PDB entry 1AYU | X-ray diffraction, 2.20 A resolution | chain A

[Chain A]
Name: Cathepsin K
From: Homo sapiens
Notes: EC 3.4.22.38
UniProt: P43235 (CATK_HUMAN); residues 1-215 here correspond to UniProt positions 115-329 (UniProt number = residue number + 114)
Amino-acid sequence (215 residues; numbered 1 to 215; the number before each row is that of its first residue):
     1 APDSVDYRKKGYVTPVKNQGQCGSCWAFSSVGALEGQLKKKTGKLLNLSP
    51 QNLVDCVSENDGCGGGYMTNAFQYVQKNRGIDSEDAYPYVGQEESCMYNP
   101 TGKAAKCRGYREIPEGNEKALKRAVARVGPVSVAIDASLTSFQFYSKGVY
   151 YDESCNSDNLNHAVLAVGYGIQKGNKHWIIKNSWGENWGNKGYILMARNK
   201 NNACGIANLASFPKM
Swiss-Prot annotation at these positions:
  - active site: Cys25, His162, Asn182
Disulfide bonds: Cys22-Cys63, Cys56-Cys96, Cys155-Cys204
Covalent attachments: 1,5-bis(N-benzyloxycarbonyl-L-leucinyl)carbohydrazide (INA) linked to Cys25
Ligand contacts: INA (1,5-bis(N-benzyloxycarbonyl-L-leucinyl)carbohydrazide): Asn18, Gln19, Gly20, Gln21, Cys22, Gly23, Ser24, Trp26, Glu59, Asn60, Asp61, Gly64, Gly65, Gly66, Tyr67, Met68, Ala134, Asn161, His162, Ala163, Trp184, Leu209
What the authors report for this chain:
  - binding site for INA: Gln21, Cys22, Gly23, Cys25, Tyr67, Trp184
  - catalytic residues: Cys25

[Overview]
Covalently linked compound INA: at Cys25. From UniProt: 3 active-site residues. From the paper: the catalytic
residue Cys25; a binding site for INA at Gln21, Cys22 and Gly23 among others.
Chain A is Cathepsin K (Homo sapiens); the structure, Crystal structure of cysteine protease human cathepsin K
in complex with a covalent symmetric biscarbohydrazide inhibitor, was determined by X-ray diffraction,
deposited together with 1AYV and 1AYW.
